Entry 5YV3 (X-ray diffraction, 2.03 A resolution); this record covers chains F and G of the 3 polymer chains in the assembly.

# Chain F
Name: DNA polymerase IV
Source organism: Escherichia coli K-12
Notes: EC 2.7.7.7
Reference sequence: Q47155 (DPO4_ECOLI); numbering as in UniProt (aligned over 2-351)
Chain sequence (352 residues; numbered 0 to 351; the number before each row is that of its first residue; numbering starts at 0):
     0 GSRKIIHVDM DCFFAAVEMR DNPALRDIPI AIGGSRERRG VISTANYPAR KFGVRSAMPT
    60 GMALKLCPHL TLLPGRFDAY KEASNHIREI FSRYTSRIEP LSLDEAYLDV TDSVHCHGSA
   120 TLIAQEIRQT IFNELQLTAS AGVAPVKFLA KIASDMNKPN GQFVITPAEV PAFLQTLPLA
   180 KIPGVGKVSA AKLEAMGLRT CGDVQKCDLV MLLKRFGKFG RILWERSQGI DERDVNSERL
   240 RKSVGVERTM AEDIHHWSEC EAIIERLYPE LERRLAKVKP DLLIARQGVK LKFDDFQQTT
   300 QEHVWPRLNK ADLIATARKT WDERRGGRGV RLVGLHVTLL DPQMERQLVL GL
Unresolved in the structure: 342-351
Differences from the reference sequence: expression tag (0-1)
Curated features (UniProtKB/Swiss-Prot):
  - active site: Glu104
  - binding site (Mg(2+)): Asp8, Asp103
  - site: Phe13 (Substrate discrimination)
Ion coordination: Mg2+ site 1: Asp8, Met9, Asp103 (together with dTTP, diphosphate) (shared with 1 residue of chain H); Mg2+ site 2: Asp8, Asp103, Glu104 (together with dTTP) (shared with 2 residues of chain H)
Small-molecule neighbours: diphosphate / dTTP: Asp8, Met9, Asp10, Cys11, Phe12, Phe13, Ser42, Thr43, Tyr46, Arg49, Ser55, Ala56, Asp103, Glu104, Lys157
What the authors report for this chain:
  - binding site for diphosphate: Arg49
  - mutagenesis - R49A: abolished catalytic activity

# Chain G
Molecule: DTN1
Sequence (18 nucleotides; each row starts with the number of its first residue):
   837 TCTAGGGTCC TAGGACCC
Unresolved in the structure: 837

# Chain F / chain G interface
Contacting residue pairs (36):
  Arg35(F) - DC838(G)  phosphate contact
  Arg38(F) - DT839(G)  sugar contact
  Arg38(F) - DA840(G)  sugar contact
  Val40(F) - DT839(G)  phosphate contact
  Val40(F) - DA840(G)  base contact
  Ser42(F) - DA840(G)  base contact
  Ala56(F) - DA840(G)  base contact
  Pro58(F) - DC838(G)  sugar contact
  Pro58(F) - DT839(G)  sugar contact
  Gly60(F) - DC838(G)  phosphate contact
  Lys217(F) - DT847(G)  phosphate contact
  Arg238(F) - DT844(G)  hydrogen bond to the phosphate
  Arg238(F) - DC845(G)  salt bridge to the phosphate
  Arg240(F) - DG843(G)  salt bridge to the phosphate
  Arg240(F) - DT844(G)  phosphate contact
  Lys241(F) - DT844(G)  hydrogen bond to the phosphate
  Lys241(F) - DC845(G)  salt bridge to the phosphate
  Ser242(F) - DG843(G)  sugar contact
  Ser242(F) - DT844(G)  hydrogen bond to the phosphate
  Val243(F) - DG843(G)  phosphate contact
  Gly244(F) - DG842(G)  phosphate contact
  Gly244(F) - DG843(G)  hydrogen bond to the phosphate
  Val245(F) - DG842(G)  phosphate contact
  Glu246(F) - DG841(G)  sugar contact
  Glu246(F) - DG842(G)  hydrogen bond to the phosphate
  Arg247(F) - DG841(G)  phosphate contact
  Arg247(F) - DG842(G)  salt bridge to the phosphate
  Thr248(F) - DA840(G)  sugar contact
  Thr248(F) - DG841(G)  hydrogen bond to the phosphate
  Arg273(F) - DG842(G)  salt bridge to the phosphate
  Arg273(F) - DG843(G)  salt bridge to the phosphate
  Lys291(F) - DA840(G)  salt bridge to the phosphate
  Phe295(F) - DT839(G)  stacking on the base
  Arg330(F) - DT839(G)  salt bridge to the phosphate
  Arg330(F) - DA840(G)  salt bridge to the phosphate
  Leu331(F) - DG841(G)  phosphate contact
Also at the interface, not in a pair above, chain F (27 interface residues in all): Gly39, Ile41, Met61, Leu239
Also at the interface, not in a pair above, chain G (10 interface residues in all): DC846

# Overview
Chain F and chain G form an interface of 27 and 10 residues respectively, with 6 hydrogen bonds, 9 salt
bridges and 1 aromatic stacking contact. Polar contacts include Arg238(F)-DT844(G), Lys241(F)-DT844(G) and
Ser242(F)-DT844(G). Ligands of chain F: diphosphate / dTTP. From the paper: a binding site for diphosphate at
Arg49(F); R49A of chain F abolishes catalytic activity.
Here chain F is DNA polymerase IV (Escherichia coli K-12) and chain G is DTN1. Entry 5YV3 (DNA polymerase IV -
DNA ternary complex 7) was determined by X-ray diffraction (same publication as 5YUR, 5YUS, 5YUT, 5YUU, 5YUV,
5YUW and 10 further entries).
